2FJM - chain A; structure by X-ray diffraction, 2.10 A resolution.

# Chain A
Molecule: Tyrosine-protein phosphatase, non-receptor type 1
Organism: Homo sapiens
Notes: EC 3.1.3.48; fragment: CATALYTIC DOMAIN (residues 1-298)
UniProt: P18031 (PTN1_HUMAN); residues 501-798 here correspond to UniProt positions 1-298 (UniProt number = residue number - 500)
Amino-acid sequence (310 residues; each row starts with the number of its first residue):
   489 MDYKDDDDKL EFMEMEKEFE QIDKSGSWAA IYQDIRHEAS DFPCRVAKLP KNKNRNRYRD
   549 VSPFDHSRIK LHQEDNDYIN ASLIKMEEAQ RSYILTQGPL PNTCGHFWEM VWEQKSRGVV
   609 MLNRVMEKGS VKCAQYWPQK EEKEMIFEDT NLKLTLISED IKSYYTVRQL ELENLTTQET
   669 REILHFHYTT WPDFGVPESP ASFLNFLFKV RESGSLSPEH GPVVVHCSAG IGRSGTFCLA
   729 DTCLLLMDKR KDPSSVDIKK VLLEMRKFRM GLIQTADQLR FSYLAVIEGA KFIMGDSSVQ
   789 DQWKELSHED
Disordered / not traced: 489-496, 616-619, 786-798
Differences from the reference sequence: cloning artifact (489-500); engineered mutation Val-619 (Leu119 in P18031)
Ligand contacts: 073 ((4-{(2S,4E)-2-(1H-1,2,3-benzotriazol-1-yl)-2-[4-(methoxycarbonyl)phenyl]-5-phenylpent-4-enyl}phenyl)(difluoro)methylphosphonic acid): Tyr-546, Arg-547, Asp-548, Val-549, Asp-681, Phe-682, Cys-715, Ser-716, Ala-717, Gly-718, Ile-719, Gly-720, Arg-721, Met-758, Gly-759, Gln-762
UniProt features mapped onto this chain:
  - active site: Cys-715 (Phosphocysteine intermediate)
  - binding site (substrate): Asp-681, Cys-715 to Arg-721, Gln-762
  - modified residue: Met-501 (N-acetylmethionine), Tyr-520 (Phosphotyrosine), Ser-550 (Phosphoserine), Tyr-566 (Phosphotyrosine), Cys-715 (Cysteine persulfide), Ser-742 (Phosphoserine), Ser-743 (Phosphoserine)
  - cross-link: Cys-715 to Ser-716 (N,N-(cysteine-1,S-diyl)serine (Cys-Ser))

# In short
Bound to chain A: compound 073. From UniProt: active-site residue Cys-715 and 9 substrate-binding residues.
Chain A is Tyrosine-protein phosphatase, non-receptor type 1 (Homo sapiens); the structure, The structure of
phosphotyrosine phosphatase 1B in complex with compound 2, was determined by X-ray diffraction (same
publication as 2FJN).
